9D38 - chains B and C of the 4 polymer chains in the assembly; structure by electron microscopy, 3.95 A resolution.

[Chain B]
Protein: Glutamate receptor ionotropic, NMDA 2B
Organism: Homo sapiens
Reference sequence: Q13224 (NMDE2_HUMAN); numbering as in UniProt (aligned over 27-852)
Amino-acid sequence (884 residues; each row starts with the number of its first residue; numbers below 1 keep their minus sign (Trp-8 is residue -8)):
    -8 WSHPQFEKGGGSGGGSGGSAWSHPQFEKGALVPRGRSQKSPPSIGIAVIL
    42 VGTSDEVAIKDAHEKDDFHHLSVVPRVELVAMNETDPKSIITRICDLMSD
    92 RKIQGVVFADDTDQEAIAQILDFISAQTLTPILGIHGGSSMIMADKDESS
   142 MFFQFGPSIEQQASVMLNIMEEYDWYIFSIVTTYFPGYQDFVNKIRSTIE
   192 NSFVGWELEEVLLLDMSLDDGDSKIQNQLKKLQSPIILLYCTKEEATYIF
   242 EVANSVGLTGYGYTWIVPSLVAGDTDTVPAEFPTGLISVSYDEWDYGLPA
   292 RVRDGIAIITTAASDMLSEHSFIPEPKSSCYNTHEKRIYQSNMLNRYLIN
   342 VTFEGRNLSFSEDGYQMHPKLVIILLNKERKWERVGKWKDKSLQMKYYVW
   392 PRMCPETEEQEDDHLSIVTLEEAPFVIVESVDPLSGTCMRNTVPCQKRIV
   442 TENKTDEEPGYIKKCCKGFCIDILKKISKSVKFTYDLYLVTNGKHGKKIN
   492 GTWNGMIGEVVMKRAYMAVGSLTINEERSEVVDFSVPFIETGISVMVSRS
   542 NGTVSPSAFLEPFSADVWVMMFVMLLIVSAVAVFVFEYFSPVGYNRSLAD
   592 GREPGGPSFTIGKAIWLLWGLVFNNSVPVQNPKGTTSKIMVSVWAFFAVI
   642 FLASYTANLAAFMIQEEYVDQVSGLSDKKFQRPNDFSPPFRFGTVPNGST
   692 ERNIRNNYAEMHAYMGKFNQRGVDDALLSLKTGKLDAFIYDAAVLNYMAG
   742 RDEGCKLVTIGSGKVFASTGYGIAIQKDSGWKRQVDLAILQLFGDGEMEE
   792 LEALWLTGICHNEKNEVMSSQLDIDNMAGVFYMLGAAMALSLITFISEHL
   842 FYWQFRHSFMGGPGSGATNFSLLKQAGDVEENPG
Disordered / not traced: -8 to 33, 394-402, 441-450, 543-545, 582-599, 805-808, 846-875
Differences from the reference sequence: expression tag (-8 to 26, 853-875); engineered mutation Ser588 (Cys in Q13224), Ser838 (Cys in Q13224), Ser849 (Cys in Q13224)
Curated features (UniProtKB/Swiss-Prot):
  - region: Lys604 to Pro623 (Pore-forming)
  - binding site (Zn(2+)): His127, Glu284
  - binding site (L-glutamate): Thr514, Arg519, Ser690, Thr691, Asp732
  - site: Asn615 (Functional determinant of NMDA receptors)
  - glycosylation (N-linked (GlcNAc...) asparagine): Asn74, Asn341, Asn348, Asn444, Asn491, Asn542, Asn688
  - natural variant: Ile50 (I50N: Found in a patient with schizophrenia; uncertain significance), Leu362 (L362M: Found in a patient with schizophrenia; uncertain significance), Glu413 (E413G: In MRD6), Cys436 (C436R: In MRD6), Cys456 (C456Y: In MRD6), Cys461 (C461F: In MRD6), Arg540 (R540H: In DEE27), Pro553 (P553L: In MRD6), Asn615 (N615I: In DEE27), Val618 (V618G: In DEE27), Tyr646 (Y646C: In DEE27), Asn649 (N649S: In DEE27; uncertain significance), 6 further natural variant entries in UniProt
  - mutagenesis: Pro553 (P553R: Changed glutamate-gated calcium ion channel activity characterized by increased glutamate and glycine potency and slowed response rise time and deactivation time course), Ala636 (A636P: Severely reduced localization to cell membrane; A636V: Reduced localization to cell membrane ...), Ala639 (A639V: Reduced localization to cell membrane. Affects glutamate-gated calcium ion channel activity resulting in increased agonist potency and mutant channels activated at lower glutamate and glycine ...), Ile641 (I641T: Reduced localization to cell membrane. Affects glutamate-gated calcium ion channel activity resulting in increased agonist potency and mutant channels activated at lower glutamate and glycine ...), Asn649 (N649T: Affects glutamate-gated calcium ion channel activity resulting in increased agonist potency and mutant channels activated at lower glutamate and glycine concentrations), Ala652 (A652G: No significant effect on glutamate and glycine agonist potency), Ile655 (I655F: Reduced localization to cell membrane), Met818 (M818V: Increased glutamate and glycine agonist potency)
Disulfide bonds: Cys86-Cys321, Cys429-Cys456, Cys436-Cys457, Cys746-Cys801
Glycans and other covalent adducts: N-acetylglucosamine (NAG) linked to Asn688
Ligand contacts: glutamic acid (GLU): His486, Ser512, Thr514, Arg519, Val686, Gly689, Ser690, Thr691, Glu692, Tyr731, Asp732, Tyr762

[Chain C]
Protein: Glutamate receptor ionotropic, NMDA 1
Organism: Homo sapiens
Reference sequence: Q05586 (NMDZ1_HUMAN); residue numbers follow UniProt; this construct covers 23-847
Amino-acid sequence (825 residues; each row starts with the number of its first residue):
    23 DPKIVNIGAVLSTRKHEQMFREAVNQANKRHGSWKIQLNATSVTHKPNAI
    73 QMALSVCEDLISSQVYAILVSHPPTPNDHFTPTPVSYTAGFYRIPVLGLT
   123 TRMSIYSDKSIHLSFLRTVPPYSHQSSVWFEMMRVYSWNHIILLVSDDHE
   173 GRAAQKRLETLLEERESKAEKVLQFDPGTKNVTALLMEAKELEARVIILS
   223 ASEDDAATVYRAAAMLNMTGSGYVWLVGEREISGNALRYAPDGILGLQLI
   273 NGKNESAHISDAVGVVAQAVHELLEKENITDPPRGCVGNTNIWKTGPLFK
   323 RVLMSSKYADGVTGRVEFNEDGDRKFANYSIMNLQNRKLVQVGIYNGTHV
   373 IPNDRKIIWPGGETEKPRGYQMSTRLKIVTIHQEPFVYVKPTLSDGTCKE
   423 EFTVNGDPVKKVICTGPNDTSPGSPRHTVPQCCYGFCIDLLIKLARTMNF
   473 TYEVHLVADGKFGTQERVNNSNKKEWNGMMGELLSGQADMIVAPLTINNE
   523 RAQYIEFSKPFKYQGLTILVKKEIPRSTLDSFMQPFQSTLWLLVGLSVHV
   573 VAVMLYLLDRFSPFGRFKVNSEEEEEDALTLSSAMWFSWGVLLNSGIGEG
   623 APRSFSARILGMVWAGFAMIIVASYTANLAAFLVLDRPEERITGINDPRL
   673 RNPSDKFIYATVKQSSVDIYFRRQVELSTMYRHMEKHNYESAAEAIQAVR
   723 DNKLHAFIWDSAVLEFEASQKCDLVTTGELFFRSGFGIGMRKDSPWKQNV
   773 SLSILKSHENGFMEDLDKTWVRYQECDSRSNAPATLTFENMAGVFMLVAG
   823 GIVAGIFLIFIEIAYKRHKDANGAQ
Disordered / not traced: 23-24, 586-599, 800-804, 840-847
Differences from the reference sequence: engineered mutation Asn844 (Arg in Q05586), Gly845 (Arg in Q05586), Ala846 (Lys in Q05586)
Curated features (UniProtKB/Swiss-Prot):
  - region: Leu603 to Pro624 (Pore-forming)
  - binding site (glycine): Pro516, Thr518, Arg523, Ser688, Asp732
  - glycosylation (N-linked (GlcNAc...) asparagine): Asn61, Asn203, Asn239, Asn276, Asn300, Asn350, Asn368, Asn440, Asn471, Asn491, Asn674, Asn771
  - natural variant: Arg217 (R217W: In NDHMSR), Asp227 (D227H: In NDHMSR; uncertain significance), Arg306 (R306Q: Found in a patient with schizophrenia; uncertain significance), Asp552 (D552E: In NDHMSD), Pro557 (P557R: In NDHMSD), Ser560 (S560SS: In NDHMSD), Gly618 (G618R: In NDHMSD), Gly620 (G620R: In NDHMSD), Ala637 (A637S: In NDHMSD; uncertain significance; A637V: In NDHMSD; uncertain significance), Gly638 (G638A: In NDHMSD; G638V: In NDHMSD), Met641 (M641I: In NDHMSD; M641L: In NDHMSD; M641V: In NDHMSD), Ile642 (I642T: In NDHMSD; uncertain significance), 13 further natural variant entries in UniProt
  - mutagenesis: Ile642 (I642L: Slight decrease in glutamate and glycine agonist potency; mutant channels are activated at 2-fold higher glutamate and glycine concentrations), Val644 (V644M: Increase in glutamate and glycine agonist potency; mutant channels are activated lower glutamate and glycine concentrations), Ala653 (A653G: Increase in glutamate and glycine agonist potency; mutant channels are activated lower glutamate and glycine concentrations), Met813 (M813V: Slight decrease in glycine agonist potency; no effect on glutamate agonist potency)
Disulfide bonds: Cys79-Cys308, Cys420-Cys454, Cys436-Cys455, Cys744-Cys798
Glycans and other covalent adducts: N-acetylglucosamine (NAG) linked to Asn771
Ligand contacts: glycine (GLY): Phe484, Pro516, Leu517, Thr518, Arg523, Ser687, Ser688, Trp731, Asp732

[How chain B and chain C interact]
Pairs across the interface (63):
  Ile515(B) - Leu777(C)  hydrophobic
  Asn516(B) - Glu781(C)
  Glu517(B) - Leu777(C)
  Glu517(B) - Lys778(C)  hydrogen bond (side chain-backbone)
  Glu517(B) - Glu781(C)
  Ser526(B) - Lys531(C)
  Glu552(B) - Ala806(C)
  Glu552(B) - Thr807(C)
  Pro553(B) - Ala806(C)
  Phe554(B) - Ala806(C)
  Phe554(B) - Thr807(C)
  Phe554(B) - Met813(C)  hydrophobic
  Ser555(B) - Thr807(C)
  Val558(B) - Thr809(C)
  Val558(B) - Phe810(C)  hydrophobic
  Met561(B) - Phe817(C)  hydrophobic
  Met562(B) - Phe817(C)  hydrophobic
  Met565(B) - Phe817(C)
  Met565(B) - Val820(C)  hydrophobic
  Met565(B) - Ala821(C)  hydrophobic
  Val569(B) - Ile824(C)  hydrophobic
  Val572(B) - Ile824(C)  hydrophobic
  Tyr579(B) - Ile831(C)  hydrophobic
  Phe580(B) - Glu834(C)
  Phe580(B) - Ile835(C)  hydrophobic
  Asn622(B) - Ile619(C)
  Thr626(B) - Trp608(C)
  Thr627(B) - Ile831(C)
  Thr627(B) - Glu834(C)
  Lys629(B) - Trp608(C)
  Lys629(B) - Ile619(C)
  Ser633(B) - Leu615(C)
  Val634(B) - Val820(C)
  Trp635(B) - Val820(C)  hydrophobic
  Ala636(B) - Leu615(C)
  Phe637(B) - Leu615(C)  hydrophobic
  Phe637(B) - Leu819(C)  hydrophobic
  Val640(B) - Val644(C)  hydrophobic
  Ile641(B) - Tyr647(C)
  Ala644(B) - Thr648(C)
  Ala644(B) - Leu651(C)  hydrophobic
  Ala648(B) - Ala652(C)
  Asn649(B) - Val656(C)
  Phe653(B) - Ala806(C)
  Asn698(B) - Glu781(C)
  Asn698(B) - Asn782(C)
  Ser759(B) - Tyr535(C)  hydrogen bond (backbone-side chain)
  Ser759(B) - His780(C)
  Thr760(B) - Tyr535(C)
  Gly761(B) - Tyr535(C)  hydrogen bond (backbone-side chain)
  Arg774(B) - Ala524(C)
  Leu778(B) - Asn521(C)
  Leu778(B) - Gln525(C)
  Leu781(B) - Asn520(C)
  Leu781(B) - Ala524(C)  hydrophobic
  Gln782(B) - Asn521(C)
  Gln782(B) - Arg695(C)
  Phe784(B) - Phe754(C)
  Phe784(B) - Arg755(C)
  Gly785(B) - Tyr692(C)
  Gly785(B) - Arg695(C)
  Gly785(B) - Gln696(C)  hydrogen bond (backbone-side chain)
  Asp786(B) - Gln696(C)
Interface residues without a listed pair, chain B (58 interface residues in all): Ser520, Phe525, Val527, Pro528, Val576, Leu612, Asn615, Asn616, Ile630, Phe638, Ser645, Thr647, Asn694, Lys755, Phe757, Glu790
Interface residues without a listed pair, chain C (50 interface residues in all): Glu528, Met555, Asn616, Ser617, Gly618, Leu655, Phe753, Lys764, Leu774, Glu786, Leu808, Leu830

[In short]
58 residues of chain B face 50 of chain C across their interface; the contacts include 4 hydrogen bonds. Polar
pairs include Glu517(B)-Lys778(C), Ser759(B)-Tyr535(C) and Gly761(B)-Tyr535(C). Chain B binds glutamic acid.
Ligands of chain C: glycine. N-acetylglucosamine is covalently linked to Asn688(B).
Here chain B is Glutamate receptor ionotropic, NMDA 2B and chain C is Glutamate receptor ionotropic, NMDA 1,
both from Homo sapiens. Entry 9D38 (Open state of Gly-,Glu-,EU1622-240 bound GluN1a-2B-2D NMDAR) was
determined by electron microscopy (same publication as 9D37, 9D39, 9D3A, 9D3B and 9D3C).
